3HQB - chain A; structure by X-ray diffraction, 3.30 A resolution.

== Chain A ==
Molecule: Complement C5
Source organism: Homo sapiens
UniProtKB: P01031 (CO5_HUMAN); residues 2-73 here correspond to UniProt positions 679-750 (UniProt number = residue number + 677)
Amino-acid sequence (73 residues; numbered 1 to 73; the number before each row is that of its first residue):
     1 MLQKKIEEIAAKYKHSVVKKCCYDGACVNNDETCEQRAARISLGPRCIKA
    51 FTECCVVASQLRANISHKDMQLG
Not modelled in the structure: 64-73
Disulfides: C21-C47, C22-C54, C34-C55
Sequence notes: initiating methionine (1)

== Overview ==
Chain A is Complement C5 (Homo sapiens); the structure, Crystal structure of human desarg-C5A, was determined
by X-ray diffraction together with 3HQA from the same study.
